Entry 1SEH (X-ray diffraction, 1.47 A resolution); this record covers chain A.

# Chain A
Name: Deoxyuridine 5'-triphosphate nucleotidohydrolase
Organism: Escherichia coli
Notes: EC 3.6.1.23
Reference sequence: P06968 (DUT_ECOLI); residues 2-152 here correspond to UniProt positions 1-151 (UniProt number = residue number - 1)
Chain sequence (152 residues; numbered 1 to 152; the number before each row is that of its first residue):
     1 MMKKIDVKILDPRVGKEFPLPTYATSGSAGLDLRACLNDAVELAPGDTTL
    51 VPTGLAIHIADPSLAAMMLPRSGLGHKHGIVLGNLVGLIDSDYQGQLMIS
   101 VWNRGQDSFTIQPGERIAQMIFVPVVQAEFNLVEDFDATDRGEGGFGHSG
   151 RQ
Disordered / not traced: 140, 142-152
Differences from the reference sequence: initiating methionine (1)
Residues lining bound ligands: 2'-deoxyuridine 5'-monophosphate (UMP): Met68, Ser72, Asn84, Gly87, Leu88, Ile89, Asp90, Tyr93, Gln96, Leu97, Met98, Arg141
From the paper describing this entry:
  - catalytic residues: Asp90 (by similarity / conservation)

# Overview
Chain A binds 2'-deoxyuridine 5'-monophosphate. From the paper: the catalytic residue Asp90.
Chain A is Deoxyuridine 5'-triphosphate nucleotidohydrolase (Escherichia coli); the structure, Crystal
structure of E. coli dUTPase complexed with the product dUMP, was determined by X-ray diffraction together
with 1RN8, 1RNJ, 1SYL and 1SR5 from the same study.
